Entry 7T3K (electron microscopy, 3.50 A resolution); this record covers chains D and M of the 22 polymer chains in the assembly.

# Chain D
Protein: CRISPR type I-F/YPEST-associated protein Csy3
UniProt: A0A444M080 (A0A444M080_PSEAI); residues 21-361 here correspond to UniProt positions 2-342 (UniProt number = residue number - 19)
Sequence (360 residues; numbered 2 to 361; the number before each row is that of its first residue):
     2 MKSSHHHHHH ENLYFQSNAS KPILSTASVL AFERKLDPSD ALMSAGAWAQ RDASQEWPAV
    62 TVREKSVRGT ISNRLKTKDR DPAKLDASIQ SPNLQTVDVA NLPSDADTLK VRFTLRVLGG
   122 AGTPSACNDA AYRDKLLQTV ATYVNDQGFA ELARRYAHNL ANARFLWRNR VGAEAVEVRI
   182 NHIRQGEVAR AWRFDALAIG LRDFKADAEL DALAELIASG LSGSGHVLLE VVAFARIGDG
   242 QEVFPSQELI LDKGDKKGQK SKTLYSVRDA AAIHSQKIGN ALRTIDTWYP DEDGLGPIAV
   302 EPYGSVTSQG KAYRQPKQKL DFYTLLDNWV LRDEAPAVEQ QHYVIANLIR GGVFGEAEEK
Unresolved in the structure: 2-23, 69-95, 251-260, 359-361
Differences from the reference sequence: initiating methionine (2); expression tag (3-20)

# Chain M
Molecule: 61-nt RNA strand
Sequence (61 nucleotides; numbered 1 to 61; the number before each row is that of its first residue):
     1 CUAAGAAAUU CACGGCGGGC UUGAUGUCCG CGUCUACCUG AUUCACUGCC GUAUAGGCAG
    61 C

# How chain D and chain M interact
Residue-residue contacts (34):
  Ala32(D) - U35(M)  sugar contact
  Phe33(D) - U35(M)  hydrogen bond to the sugar
  Phe33(D) - A36(M)  sugar contact
  Glu34(D) - U35(M)  phosphate contact
  Glu34(D) - A36(M)  phosphate contact
  Arg35(D) - U35(M)  phosphate contact
  Arg35(D) - A36(M)  hydrogen bond to the phosphate
  Arg35(D) - C37(M)  salt bridge to the phosphate
  Lys66(D) - C44(M)  base contact
  Val68(D) - C44(M)  sugar contact
  Val98(D) - C44(M)  phosphate contact
  Trp168(D) - C38(M)  base contact
  Ser247(D) - U39(M)  phosphate contact
  Gln248(D) - U39(M)  hydrogen bond to the sugar
  Gln248(D) - G40(M)  hydrogen bond to the phosphate
  Leu250(D) - U39(M)  base contact
  Lys263(D) - C44(M)  phosphate contact
  His275(D) - U39(M)  salt bridge to the phosphate
  Gln277(D) - C37(M)  sugar contact
  Gln277(D) - C38(M)  phosphate contact
  Gln277(D) - U39(M)  hydrogen bond to the phosphate
  Lys278(D) - C38(M)  hydrogen bond to the sugar
  Lys278(D) - G40(M)  salt bridge to the phosphate
  Asn281(D) - C38(M)  hydrogen bond to the phosphate
  Arg284(D) - C37(M)  phosphate contact
  Arg284(D) - C38(M)  salt bridge to the phosphate
  Glu302(D) - C38(M)  phosphate contact
  Thr308(D) - C38(M)  base contact
  Arg351(D) - A36(M)  hydrogen bond to the sugar
  Gly352(D) - A36(M)  sugar contact
  Gly353(D) - U35(M)  hydrogen bond to the sugar
  Gly353(D) - A36(M)  sugar contact
  Val354(D) - U35(M)  base contact
  Val354(D) - A36(M)  base contact
Interface residues without a listed pair, chain D (25 interface residues in all): Arg169, Pro246
Interface residues without a listed pair, chain M (8 interface residues in all): A41

# Overview
Chain D and chain M form an interface of 25 and 8 residues respectively, with 9 hydrogen bonds and 4 salt
bridges. Among the polar pairs are Phe33(D)-U35(M), Gln248(D)-U39(M) and Lys278(D)-C38(M).
Chain D is CRISPR type I-F/YPEST-associated protein Csy3 and chain M is a 61-nt RNA strand; the structure,
Cryo-EM structure of Csy-AcrIF24 dimer, was determined by electron microscopy, deposited together with 7T3J,
7T3L, 7TAW and 7TAX.
